PDB entry 6GEE | X-ray diffraction, 1.96 A resolution | chains A and L

== Chain A ==
Name: Transcriptional enhancer factor TEF-3
Source organism: Homo sapiens
Notes: fragment: C-terminal domain, YAP binding domain
Reference sequence: Q15561 (TEAD4_HUMAN); residue numbers follow UniProt; this construct covers 216-434
Sequence (219 residues; each row starts with the number of its first residue):
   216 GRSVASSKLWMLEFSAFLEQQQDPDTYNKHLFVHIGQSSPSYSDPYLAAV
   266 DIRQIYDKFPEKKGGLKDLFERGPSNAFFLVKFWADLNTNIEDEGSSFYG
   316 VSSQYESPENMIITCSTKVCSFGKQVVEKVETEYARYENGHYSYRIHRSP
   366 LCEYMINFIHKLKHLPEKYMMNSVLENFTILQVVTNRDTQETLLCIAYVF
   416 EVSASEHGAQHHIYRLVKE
Unresolved in the structure: 216, 252-258, 307-309, 422
Construct notes: engineered mutation Ala263 (Glu in Q15561)
Glycans and other covalent adducts: myristic acid (MYR) linked to Cys367
Swiss-Prot annotation at these positions:
  - mutagenesis: Asp266 (D266A: Reduced transforming ability), Lys297 (K297A: Important loss of interaction with YAP1 and complete loss of transforming ability), Trp299 (W299A: Important loss of interaction with YAP1 and complete loss of transforming ability), Phe337 (F337A: Reduced interaction with YAP1), Phe373 (F373A: Reduced transforming ability), Leu380 (L380A: Reduced transforming ability), Glu391 (E391A: Reduced transforming ability), Phe393 (F393A: Reduced transforming ability), His427 (H427A: Reduced transforming ability), Tyr429 (Y429A/H: Loss of interaction with YAP1 and also activation by YAP1; Y429A: Important loss of interaction with YAP1 and complete loss of transforming ability)
From the paper describing this entry:
  - mutagenesis - Y429F (1.53 kcal/mol): increased binding to Ser94AlaYAP

== Chain L ==
Name: Transcriptional coactivator YAP1
Reference sequence: P46937 (YAP1_HUMAN); residues 60-99 here = UniProt positions 60-99
Sequence (41 residues; numbered 59 to 99; the number before each row is that of its first residue):
    59 XDSETDLEALFNAVMNPKTANVPQTVPMRLRKLPDAFFKPP
Construct notes: expression tag (59); engineered mutation Ala94 (Ser in P46937)
Modified positions: ACE (acetyl group) at position 59
Swiss-Prot annotation at these positions:
  - modified residue: Ser61 (Phosphoserine), Thr63 (Phosphothreonine), Lys90 (N6-lactoyllysine)
  - mutagenesis: Ser61 (S61A: In YAP-4SA; prevents phosphorylation by LATS1 and LATS2, promoting retention in the nucleus; when associated with A-109; A-127 and A-164. Prevents phosphorylation by PRPK4 ...), Val80 (V80A: No change in interaction with TEAD4. Reduced interaction with TEAD4 and transforming ability; when associated with A-84 and A-85), Val84 (V84A: Reduced interaction with TEAD4 and transforming ability; when associated with A-80 and A-85), Pro85 (P85A: Reduced interaction with TEAD4 and transforming ability; when associated with A-80 and A-84), Met86 (M86A: Complete loss of interaction with TEAD1), Arg89 (R89A: Complete loss of interaction with TEAD1), Lys90 (K90R: Nearly abolished lactylation), Leu91 (L91A: Complete loss of interaction with TEAD1), Phe95 (F95A: Complete loss of interaction with TEAD1), Phe96 (F96A: Loss of interaction with TEAD1)
From the paper describing this entry:
  - conformationally variable residues: Ala94

== Interface between chain A and chain L ==
Pairs across the interface (53):
  Ala264(A) - Pro92(L)
  Val265(A) - Pro92(L)  hydrophobic
  Gln269(A) - Arg89(L)  hydrogen bond (backbone-side chain)
  Gln269(A) - Lys90(L)
  Asp272(A) - Arg89(L)  salt bridge
  Lys273(A) - Met86(L)
  Lys273(A) - Arg89(L)
  Lys297(A) - Phe95(L)  hydrogen bond (side chain-backbone)
  Lys297(A) - Phe96(L)
  Trp299(A) - Phe95(L)
  Trp299(A) - Phe96(L)
  Trp299(A) - Lys97(L)
  Trp299(A) - Pro98(L)
  Ser336(A) - Glu62(L)
  Phe337(A) - Glu62(L)
  Phe337(A) - Leu68(L)  hydrophobic
  Phe337(A) - Val80(L)  hydrophobic
  Phe337(A) - Pro81(L)
  Lys339(A) - Glu62(L)
  Lys339(A) - Thr63(L)
  Gln340(A) - Thr63(L)
  Val341(A) - Thr63(L)
  Tyr369(A) - Leu65(L)
  Asn372(A) - Leu65(L)
  Phe373(A) - Leu65(L)  hydrophobic
  Phe373(A) - Leu68(L)  hydrophobic
  Phe373(A) - Phe69(L)
  Lys376(A) - Leu65(L)
  Lys376(A) - Glu66(L)  salt bridge
  Lys376(A) - Phe69(L)
  Leu377(A) - Phe69(L)
  Leu380(A) - Phe69(L)  hydrophobic
  Leu380(A) - Val72(L)  hydrophobic
  Leu380(A) - Met73(L)  hydrophobic
  Pro381(A) - Met73(L)
  Met385(A) - Val72(L)  hydrophobic
  Ser388(A) - Val72(L)
  Val389(A) - Leu68(L)  hydrophobic
  Val389(A) - Phe69(L)  hydrophobic
  Val389(A) - Val72(L)  hydrophobic
  Glu391(A) - Pro85(L)
  Glu391(A) - Met86(L)  hydrogen bond (side chain-backbone)
  Asn392(A) - Thr83(L)  hydrogen bond
  Val414(A) - Phe95(L)  hydrophobic
  Glu416(A) - Arg87(L)  salt bridge
  Glu416(A) - Phe96(L)
  Gln425(A) - Pro99(L)
  His426(A) - Pro99(L)
  His427(A) - Ala94(L)  hydrogen bond (side chain-backbone)
  His427(A) - Lys97(L)  hydrogen bond (side chain-backbone)
  His427(A) - Pro99(L)
  Tyr429(A) - Pro92(L)  hydrophobic
  Tyr429(A) - Phe95(L)
Interface residues without a listed pair, chain A (32 interface residues in all): Ile270, Leu295
Interface residues without a listed pair, chain L (25 interface residues in all): Val84, Leu91

== In short ==
Chain A and chain L form an interface of 32 and 25 residues respectively; the contacts include 6 hydrogen
bonds and 3 salt bridges. Polar contacts include Asp272(A)-Arg89(L), Lys376(A)-Glu66(L) and
Glu416(A)-Arg87(L). Covalently linked myristic acid: at Cys367(A). The paper reports that Y429F of chain A
increases binding to Ser94AlaYAP; conformational variability at Ala94(L).
Chain A is Transcriptional enhancer factor TEF-3 (Homo sapiens) and chain L is Transcriptional coactivator
YAP1; the structure, TEAD4 (216-434);e263a complexed with yap peptide (60-100); S94A and myristoate
(covalently bound) at 1.96A (P41212 crystal ..., was determined by X-ray diffraction together with 6GE3, 6GE4,
6GE5, 6GE6, 6GEC, 6GEG, 6GEI and 6GEK from the same study.
